Entry 8W8N (X-ray diffraction, 2.69 A resolution); this record covers chains A and B of the 9 polymer chains in the assembly.

Chain A (and B):
Name: DNA-directed RNA polymerase subunit alpha
From: Thermus thermophilus HB8
Notes: EC 2.7.7.6; chain B of this document is another copy of the same molecule, construct and numbering; everything in this record applies to it too
Reference sequence: Q5SHR6 (RPOA_THET8); numbering as in UniProt (aligned over 1-315)
Amino-acid sequence (315 residues; row label = number of the first residue in the row):
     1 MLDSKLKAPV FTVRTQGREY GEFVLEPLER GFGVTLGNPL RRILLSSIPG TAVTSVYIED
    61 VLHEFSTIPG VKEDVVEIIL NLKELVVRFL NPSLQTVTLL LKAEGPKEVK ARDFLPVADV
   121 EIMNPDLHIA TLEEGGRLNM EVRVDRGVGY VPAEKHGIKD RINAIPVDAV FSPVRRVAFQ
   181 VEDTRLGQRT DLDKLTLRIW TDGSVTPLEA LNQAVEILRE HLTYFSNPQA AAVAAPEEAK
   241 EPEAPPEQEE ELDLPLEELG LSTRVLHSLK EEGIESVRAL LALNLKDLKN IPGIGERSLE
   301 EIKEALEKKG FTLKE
Unresolved in the structure: 1-3, 231-315 (chain B: 1, 229-315)

How chain A and chain B interact:
Residue-residue contacts (58; chain A residue first):
  Ala-8(A) / Tyr-224(B)  hydrophobic
  Pro-9(A) / Tyr-224(B)
  Phe-11(A) / Tyr-224(B)
  Phe-11(A) / Phe-225(B)
  Phe-11(A) / Ser-226(B)
  Phe-11(A) / Asn-227(B)
  Phe-11(A) / Pro-228(B)
  Leu-25(A) / Tyr-224(B)
  Leu-25(A) / Phe-225(B)  hydrophobic
  Leu-28(A) / His-221(B)
  Gly-31(A) / Arg-42(B)  hydrogen bond (backbone-side chain)
  Phe-32(A) / Ile-43(B)  hydrophobic
  Phe-32(A) / Ser-47(B)
  Phe-32(A) / Ile-217(B)  hydrophobic
  Phe-32(A) / His-221(B)
  Val-34(A) / Arg-42(B)
  Thr-35(A) / Pro-39(B)
  Thr-35(A) / Arg-42(B)  hydrogen bond
  Thr-35(A) / Ile-43(B)
  Leu-36(A) / His-221(B)
  Pro-39(A) / Thr-35(B)
  Pro-39(A) / Pro-39(B)  hydrophobic
  Leu-40(A) / Phe-225(B)  hydrophobic
  Arg-42(A) / Gly-31(B)  hydrogen bond (side chain-backbone)
  Arg-42(A) / Val-34(B)
  Arg-42(A) / Thr-35(B)  hydrogen bond
  Ile-43(A) / Phe-32(B)  hydrophobic
  Ser-47(A) / Phe-32(B)
  Asp-145(A) / Leu-2(B)
  Arg-146(A) / Leu-2(B)
  Ile-158(A) / Leu-2(B)  hydrophobic
  Phe-171(A) / Leu-2(B)  hydrophobic
  Leu-211(A) / Phe-225(B)  hydrophobic
  Val-215(A) / Leu-222(B)
  Ile-217(A) / Phe-32(B)  hydrophobic
  Leu-218(A) / Leu-36(B)  hydrophobic
  Leu-218(A) / Leu-222(B)  hydrophobic
  Arg-219(A) / Arg-219(B)
  Arg-219(A) / Leu-222(B)
  His-221(A) / Leu-28(B)
  His-221(A) / Phe-32(B)
  Leu-222(A) / Leu-218(B)  hydrophobic
  Leu-222(A) / Arg-219(B)
  Leu-222(A) / Leu-222(B)  hydrophobic
  Tyr-224(A) / Pro-9(B)  hydrophobic
  Tyr-224(A) / Phe-11(B)
  Phe-225(A) / Phe-11(B)
  Phe-225(A) / Leu-25(B)  hydrophobic
  Phe-225(A) / Leu-40(B)  hydrophobic
  Phe-225(A) / Leu-211(B)  hydrophobic
  Asn-227(A) / Phe-11(B)
  Pro-228(A) / Phe-11(B)  hydrophobic
  Pro-228(A) / Val-13(B)  hydrophobic
  Gln-229(A) / Val-10(B)
  Gln-229(A) / Phe-11(B)  hydrogen bond (backbone-backbone)
  Gln-229(A) / Thr-12(B)
  Gln-229(A) / Val-13(B)  hydrogen bond (backbone-backbone)
  Ala-230(A) / Val-13(B)
Other interface residues (no listed pair), chain A (41 interface residues in all): Lys-5, Val-13, Ser-46, Thr-54, Gly-147, Val-151, His-156, Leu-197, Asn-212
Other interface residues (no listed pair), chain B (35 interface residues in all): Ser-46, Leu-195, Leu-197, Asn-212, Val-215, Glu-220

In short:
Chain A and chain B form an interface of 41 and 35 residues respectively; the contacts include 6 hydrogen
bonds. Among the polar pairs are Gly-31(A)/Arg-42(B), Thr-35(A)/Arg-42(B) and Gln-229(A)/Phe-11(B).
Both chains are DNA-directed RNA polymerase subunit alpha (Thermus thermophilus HB8). Entry 8W8N (Thermus
thermophilus initiation transcription complex in the pre-translocated state) was determined by X-ray
diffraction (same publication as 8W8O and 8W8P).
